Entry 5WN4 (X-ray diffraction, 2.10 A resolution); this record covers chains D and B of the 4 polymer chains in the assembly.

[Chain D]
Molecule: 10-nt DNA strand
Sequence (10 nucleotides; each row starts with the number of its first residue):
     1 GCTGATGCGX
Modified positions: C7R (2'-deoxy-5'-O-thiophosphonocytidine) at position 10
Metal / ion sites: Ca2+ near DC8 (its only coordinating residue here)

[Chain B]
Molecule: DNA-(apurinic or apyrimidinic site) lyase
From: Homo sapiens
Notes: EC 3.1.-.-, 4.2.99.18
UniProt: P27695 (APEX1_HUMAN); numbering as in UniProt (aligned over 43-318)
Sequence (276 residues; each row starts with the number of its first residue):
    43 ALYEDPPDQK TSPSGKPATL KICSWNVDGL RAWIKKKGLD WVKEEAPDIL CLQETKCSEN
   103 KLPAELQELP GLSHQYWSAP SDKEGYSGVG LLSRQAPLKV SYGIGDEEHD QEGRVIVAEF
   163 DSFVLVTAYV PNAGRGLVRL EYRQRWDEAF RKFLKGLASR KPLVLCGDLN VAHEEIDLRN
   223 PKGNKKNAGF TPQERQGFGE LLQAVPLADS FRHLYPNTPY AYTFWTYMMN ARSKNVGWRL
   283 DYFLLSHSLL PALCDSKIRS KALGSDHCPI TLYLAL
Differences from the reference sequence: engineered mutation Ala138 (Cys in P27695)
From the paper describing this entry:
  - binding site for the 10-nt DNA strand (chain D): Glu96, Tyr171, Asn174, Asn212, Phe266, Trp280, His309
  - binding site for the 21-nt DNA strand: Met270
  - binding site for the 11-nt DNA strand: Asn226, Trp280
  - catalytic residues: Asn68, Glu96, Asp210, Asn212
  - mutagenesis - F266A (50-fold), M270A, W280A: increased catalytic activity
  - mutagenesis - R177A: unchanged catalytic activity
  - specificity-determining residues: Phe266, Trp280 (citing earlier work)

[Chain D / chain B interface]
Pairs across the interface (18):
  DC8(D) - Tyr128(B)  phosphate contact
  DG9(D) - Glu96(B)  sugar contact
  DG9(D) - Tyr128(B)  hydrogen bond to the phosphate
  DG9(D) - Tyr171(B)  sugar contact
  DG9(D) - Asn174(B)  phosphate contact
  DG9(D) - Arg177(B)  base contact
  C7R_10(D) - Asp70(B)  base contact
  C7R_10(D) - Glu96(B)  base contact
  C7R_10(D) - Tyr171(B)  hydrogen bond to the phosphate
  C7R_10(D) - Asn174(B)  hydrogen bond to the phosphate
  C7R_10(D) - Asn212(B)  hydrogen bond to the phosphate
  C7R_10(D) - Ala230(B)  sugar contact
  C7R_10(D) - Gly231(B)  phosphate contact
  C7R_10(D) - Phe266(B)  base contact
  C7R_10(D) - Thr268(B)  base contact
  C7R_10(D) - Trp280(B)  sugar contact
  C7R_10(D) - Leu282(B)  phosphate contact
  C7R_10(D) - His309(B)  salt bridge to the phosphate
Other interface residues (no listed pair), chain D (4 interface residues in all): DG7
Other interface residues (no listed pair), chain B (21 interface residues in all): Asn68, Lys98, Arg156, Gly176, Asp210, Asn226, Asn229

[Overview]
Chain D and chain B form an interface of 4 and 21 residues respectively, with 4 hydrogen bonds and 1 salt
bridge. Among the polar pairs are DG9(D)-Tyr128(B), C7R_10(D)-Tyr171(B) and C7R_10(D)-Asn174(B). From the
paper: catalytic residues Asn68(B), Glu96(B) and Asp210(B) among others; F266A, M270A and W280A of chain B
increase catalytic activity.
Chain D is a 10-nt DNA strand and chain B is DNA-(apurinic or apyrimidinic site) lyase (Homo sapiens); the
structure, APE1 exonuclease substrate complex with a C/T mismatch, was determined by X-ray diffraction
together with 5WN0, 5WN1, 5WN2, 5WN3 and 5WN5 from the same study.
